Entry 7JGS (electron microscopy, 3.20 A resolution); this record covers chains B and E of the 9 polymer chains in the assembly.

Chain B:
Protein: Origin recognition complex subunit 2
Organism: Drosophila melanogaster
Reference sequence: Q24168 (ORC2_DROME); numbering as in UniProt (aligned over 1-618)
Chain sequence (618 residues; row label = number of the first residue in the row):
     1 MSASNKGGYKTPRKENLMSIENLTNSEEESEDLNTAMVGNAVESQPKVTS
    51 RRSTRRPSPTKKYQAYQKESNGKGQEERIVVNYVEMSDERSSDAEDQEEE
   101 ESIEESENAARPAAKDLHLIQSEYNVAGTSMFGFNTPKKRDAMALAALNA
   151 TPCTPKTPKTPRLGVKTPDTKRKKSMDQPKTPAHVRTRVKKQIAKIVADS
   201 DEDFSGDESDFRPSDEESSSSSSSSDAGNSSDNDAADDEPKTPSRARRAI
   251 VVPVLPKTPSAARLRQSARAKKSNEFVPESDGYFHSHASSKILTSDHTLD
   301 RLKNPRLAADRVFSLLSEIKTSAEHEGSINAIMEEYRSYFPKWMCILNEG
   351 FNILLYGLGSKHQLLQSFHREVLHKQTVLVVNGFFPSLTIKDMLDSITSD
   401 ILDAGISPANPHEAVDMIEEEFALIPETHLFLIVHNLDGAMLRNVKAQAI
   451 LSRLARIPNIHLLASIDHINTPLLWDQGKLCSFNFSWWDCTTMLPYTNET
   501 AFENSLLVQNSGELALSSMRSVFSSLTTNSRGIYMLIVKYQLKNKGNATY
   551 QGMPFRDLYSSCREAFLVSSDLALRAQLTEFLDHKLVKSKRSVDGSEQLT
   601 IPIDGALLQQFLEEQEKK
Not modelled in the structure: 1-275, 287-322, 506-514, 546-551, 592-596, 617-618
UniProt features mapped onto this chain:
  - modified residue: T24 (Phosphothreonine), S26 (Phosphoserine), S30 (Phosphoserine), S87 (Phosphoserine), S91 (Phosphoserine), S92 (Phosphoserine), T151 (Phosphothreonine), T154 (Phosphothreonine), T157 (Phosphothreonine), T160 (Phosphothreonine), T167 (Phosphothreonine), T170 (Phosphothreonine), T181 (Phosphothreonine), T258 (Phosphothreonine), S260 (Phosphoserine)

Chain E:
Protein: Origin recognition complex subunit 5
Organism: Drosophila melanogaster
Reference sequence: Q24169 (ORC5_DROME); residue numbers follow UniProt; this construct covers 1-460
Chain sequence (460 residues; numbered 1 to 460; the number before each row is that of its first residue):
     1 MEAICSSLEPLFPCREAAIETLGELIGDSSETYPSAIYLFGHSGTGKTAL
    51 TRAFLKECGKRQNVRTAHLNAIECYTTKIMLEILLDSLAPDQGDALKVDN
   101 MLDFVEQLRRQAATRVEDQGFLIAVDNAERLRDMDANVLPVLLRLQELTN
   151 LNLCVILLSQLPFEKFYNKTGLSEIVCLHLAQYNKAETQRILGSDFQQVR
   201 NQLLEQFAQDKKRLEICQEAVTEDFYNNYLNLFLSVFYKACRDVPELQLT
   251 ARKCLSTYLEPVLDGTVDATDISRLWRHIAGPLRSALTQIYMRIEKPAEE
   301 VEDFTAIEDQSVRKLAQSLELPYYAKFLLIAAFLASHNAAKQDKRLFVKH
   351 HGKQRKRMQTVNARAKTTEKMSTTLGPKSFSIDRLLAIFYAILEEKVGLT
   401 CNLLSQISTLVHLNLLSFVSGEQNIMEGSARLQCTIGLEFVLQIGKVVGF
   451 NVRQYLCDFM
Not modelled in the structure: 207-210, 266-272, 296-317, 350-374, 457-460
Metal / ion sites: Mg2+: T48 (together with ATP)
Ligand contacts: ATP (adenosine-5'-triphosphate): L11, F12, P13, R15, H42, S43, G44, T45, G46, K47, T48, A49, Q160, Y183, I191, P245
UniProt features mapped onto this chain:
  - binding site (ATP): G41 to T48

How chain B and chain E interact:
Contacting residue pairs (45):
  F276(B) - G398(E)
  F276(B) - L399(E)  hydrogen bond (backbone-backbone)
  V277(B) - K396(E)
  V277(B) - V397(E)
  V277(B) - G398(E)
  P278(B) - Y390(E)  hydrophobic
  P278(B) - K396(E)
  P278(B) - L399(E)  hydrophobic
  S280(B) - A387(E)
  D281(B) - V348(E)
  Y283(B) - D383(E)  hydrogen bond
  Y283(B) - R384(E)
  Y283(B) - A387(E)  hydrophobic
  F284(B) - D343(E)
  F284(B) - K344(E)
  F284(B) - F347(E)  hydrophobic
  F284(B) - V348(E)  hydrophobic
  F284(B) - A387(E)  hydrophobic
  H285(B) - V348(E)
  R443(B) - M426(E)
  R443(B) - E427(E)  salt bridge
  V445(B) - E422(E)
  H468(B) - M426(E)
  N470(B) - M426(E)  hydrogen bond (side chain-backbone)
  T471(B) - M426(E)
  P472(B) - C401(E)  hydrophobic
  P472(B) - L404(E)
  P472(B) - S405(E)
  P472(B) - S408(E)
  L473(B) - L404(E)  hydrophobic
  L473(B) - S408(E)  hydrogen bond (backbone-side chain)
  L473(B) - I425(E)
  L474(B) - M426(E)  hydrophobic
  W475(B) - S405(E)  hydrogen bond (backbone-side chain)
  W475(B) - S408(E)
  D476(B) - S405(E)
  D476(B) - S408(E)
  D476(B) - T409(E)
  D476(B) - H412(E)  salt bridge
  Q477(B) - Q406(E)
  Q477(B) - T409(E)
  K479(B) - H412(E)
  L480(B) - C401(E)  hydrophobic
  L480(B) - S405(E)
  W487(B) - C401(E)  hydrophobic
Interface residues without a listed pair, chain B (23 interface residues in all): D438
Interface residues without a listed pair, chain E (27 interface residues in all): S381, I382, I388, A391

Overview:
23 residues of chain B face 27 of chain E across their interface; the contacts include 5 hydrogen bonds and 2
salt bridges. Polar contacts include R443(B)-E427(E), D476(B)-H412(E) and Y283(B)-D383(E). Bound to chain E:
ATP. From UniProt: 8 ATP-binding residues on chain E.
Chain B is Origin recognition complex subunit 2 and chain E is Origin recognition complex subunit 5, both from
Drosophila melanogaster; the structure, Structure of Drosophila ORC bound to poly(dA/dT) DNA and Cdc6
(conformation 2), was determined by electron microscopy together with 7JGR, 7JK2, 7JK3, 7JK4, 7JK5 and 7JK6
from the same study.
